Entry 4CX9 (X-ray diffraction, 1.43 A resolution); this record covers chains A and B.

# Chain A (and B)
Protein: Cytochrome C, class II
From: Shewanella frigidimarina
Notes: chain B of this document is another copy of the same molecule, construct and numbering; everything in this record applies to it too
UniProtKB: Q07Z15 (Q07Z15_SHEFN); residues 1-128 here correspond to UniProt positions 22-149 (UniProt number = residue number + 21)
Chain sequence (128 residues; numbered 1 to 128; the number before each row is that of its first residue):
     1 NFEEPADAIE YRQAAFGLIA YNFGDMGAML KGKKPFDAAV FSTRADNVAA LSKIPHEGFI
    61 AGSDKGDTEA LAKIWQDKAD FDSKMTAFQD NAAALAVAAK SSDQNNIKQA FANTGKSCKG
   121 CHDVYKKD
Covalently attached groups: heme c (HEC) linked to Cys118, Cys121
Small-molecule neighbours: heme c / nitric oxide: Ile9, Arg12, Gln13, Phe16, Gly17, Ile19, Ala20, Phe23, Phe59, Thr68, Glu69, Ala70, Ile74, Phe81, Lys84, Met85, Phe88, Thr114, Ser117, His122, Tyr125, Lys126

# Chain A / chain B interface
Pairs across the interface (28):
  Asn1(A) with Tyr21(B); Asp25(B), hydrogen bond; Lys34(B), hydrogen bond; Arg44(B)
  Phe2(A) with Tyr21(B), hydrophobic
  Tyr11(A) with Leu18(B), hydrophobic; Tyr21(B), hydrophobic; Asn22(B), hydrogen bond
  Ala14(A) with Ala14(B), hydrophobic
  Ala15(A) with Leu18(B), hydrophobic
  Leu18(A) with Tyr11(B), hydrophobic; Ala15(B), hydrophobic; Leu18(B), hydrophobic
  Tyr21(A) with Asn1(B), hydrogen bond; Phe2(B), hydrophobic; Tyr11(B), hydrophobic; Glu57(B), hydrogen bond
  Asn22(A) with Tyr11(B), hydrogen bond
  Asp25(A) with Asn1(B), hydrogen bond
  Lys34(A) with Asn1(B), hydrogen bond
  Arg44(A) with Asn1(B); Glu57(B), salt bridge
  Asn47(A) with Ile54(B)
  Ala50(A) with Ala50(B), hydrophobic
  Leu51(A) with Leu51(B), hydrophobic
  Ile54(A) with Asn47(B)
  Glu57(A) with Tyr21(B), hydrogen bond; Arg44(B), salt bridge
Other interface residues (no listed pair), chain B (17 interface residues in all): Lys53

# Overview
The interface between chain A and chain B involves 16 residues on one side and 17 on the other, with 9
hydrogen bonds and 2 salt bridges. Polar contacts include Arg44(A)-Glu57(B), Asn1(A)-Asp25(B) and
Asn1(A)-Lys34(B). Chain A binds heme c / nitric oxide.
Both chains are Cytochrome C, class II (Shewanella frigidimarina). Entry 4CX9 (The 5-coordinate proximal NO
complex of cytochrome c prime from Shewanella frigidimarina) was determined by X-ray diffraction together with
4ULV from the same study.
